7OBA - chains A and I of the 14 polymer chains in the assembly; structure by electron microscopy, 3.10 A resolution.

[Chain A]
Name: DNA-directed RNA polymerase I subunit RPA1
Organism: Homo sapiens
Notes: EC 2.7.7.6
Reference sequence: O95602 (RPA1_HUMAN); numbering as in UniProt (aligned over 1-1720)
Amino-acid sequence (1720 residues; each row starts with the number of its first residue):
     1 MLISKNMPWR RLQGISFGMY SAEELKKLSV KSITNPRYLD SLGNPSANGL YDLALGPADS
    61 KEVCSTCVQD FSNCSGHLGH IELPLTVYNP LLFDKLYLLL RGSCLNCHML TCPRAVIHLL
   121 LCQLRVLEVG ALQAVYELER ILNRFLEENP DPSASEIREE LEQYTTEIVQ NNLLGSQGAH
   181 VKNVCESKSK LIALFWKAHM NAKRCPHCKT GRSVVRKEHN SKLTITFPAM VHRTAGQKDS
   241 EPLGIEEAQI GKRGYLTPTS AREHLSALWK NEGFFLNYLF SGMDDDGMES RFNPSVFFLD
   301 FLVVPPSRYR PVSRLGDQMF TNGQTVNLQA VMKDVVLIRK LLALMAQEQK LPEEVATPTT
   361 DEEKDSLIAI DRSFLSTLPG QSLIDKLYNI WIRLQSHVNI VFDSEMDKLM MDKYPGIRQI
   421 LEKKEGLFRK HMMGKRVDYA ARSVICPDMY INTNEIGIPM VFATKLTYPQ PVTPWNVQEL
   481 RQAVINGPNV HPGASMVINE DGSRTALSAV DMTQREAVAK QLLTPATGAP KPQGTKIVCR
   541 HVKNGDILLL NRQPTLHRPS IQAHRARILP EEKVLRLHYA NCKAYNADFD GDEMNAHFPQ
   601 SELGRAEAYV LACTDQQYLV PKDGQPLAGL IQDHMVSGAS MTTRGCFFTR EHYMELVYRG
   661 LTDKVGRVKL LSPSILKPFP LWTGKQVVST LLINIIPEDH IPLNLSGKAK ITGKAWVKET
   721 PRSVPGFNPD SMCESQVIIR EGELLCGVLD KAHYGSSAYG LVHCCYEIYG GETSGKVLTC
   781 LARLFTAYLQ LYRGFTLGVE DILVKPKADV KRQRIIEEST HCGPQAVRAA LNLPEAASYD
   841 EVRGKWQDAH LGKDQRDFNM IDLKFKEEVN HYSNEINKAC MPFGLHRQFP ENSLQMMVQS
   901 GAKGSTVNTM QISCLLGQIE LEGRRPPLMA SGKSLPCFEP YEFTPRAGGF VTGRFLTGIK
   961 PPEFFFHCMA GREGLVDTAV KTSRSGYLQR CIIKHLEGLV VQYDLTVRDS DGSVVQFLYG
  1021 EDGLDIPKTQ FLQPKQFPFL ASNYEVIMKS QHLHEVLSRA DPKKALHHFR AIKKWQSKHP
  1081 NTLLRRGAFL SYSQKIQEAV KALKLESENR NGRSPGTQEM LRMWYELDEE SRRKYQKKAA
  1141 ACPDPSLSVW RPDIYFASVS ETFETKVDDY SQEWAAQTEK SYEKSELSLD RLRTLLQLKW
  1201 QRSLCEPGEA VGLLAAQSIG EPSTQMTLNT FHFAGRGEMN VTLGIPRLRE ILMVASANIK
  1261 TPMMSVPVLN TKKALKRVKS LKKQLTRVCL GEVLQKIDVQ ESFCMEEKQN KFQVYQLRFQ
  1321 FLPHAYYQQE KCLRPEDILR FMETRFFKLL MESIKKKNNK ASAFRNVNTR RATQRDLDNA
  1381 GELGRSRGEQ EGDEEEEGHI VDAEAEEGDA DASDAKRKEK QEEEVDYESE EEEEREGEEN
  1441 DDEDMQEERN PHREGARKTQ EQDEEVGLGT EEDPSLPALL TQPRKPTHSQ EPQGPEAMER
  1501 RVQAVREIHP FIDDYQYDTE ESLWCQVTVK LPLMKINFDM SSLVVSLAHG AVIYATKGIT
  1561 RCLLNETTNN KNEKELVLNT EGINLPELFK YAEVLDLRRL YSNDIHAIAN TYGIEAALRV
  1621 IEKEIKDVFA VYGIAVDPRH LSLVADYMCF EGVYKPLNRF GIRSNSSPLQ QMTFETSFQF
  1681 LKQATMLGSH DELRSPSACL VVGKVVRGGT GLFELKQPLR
Unresolved in the structure: 1-4, 230-253, 313-321, 355-373, 982-984, 1230-1238, 1361-1364, 1376-1500, 1720
UniProt features mapped onto this chain:
  - region: D403 to G416 (Rudder)
  - binding site (Zn(2+)): C64, C67, C74, H77, C104, C107, C205, C208
  - binding site (DNA): K424, R429, R436, R1249
  - binding site (RNA): R552, D592
  - binding site (Mg(2+)): D588, D590, D592
  - site (NTP recognition and base pairing): P554, G798
  - modified residue (Phosphoserine): S240, S1386
Metal / ion sites: Zn2+ site 1: C64, C67, C74, H77; Zn2+ site 2: C104, C107, C205

[Chain I]
Name: DNA-directed RNA polymerase I subunit RPA12
Organism: Homo sapiens
Reference sequence: Q9P1U0 (RPA12_HUMAN); residues 1-126 here = UniProt positions 1-126
Amino-acid sequence (126 residues; numbered 1 to 126; the number before each row is that of its first residue):
     1 MSVMDLANTC SSFQSDLDFC SDCGSVLPLP GAQDTVTCIR CGFNINVRDF EGKVVKTSVV
    61 FHQLGTAMPM SVEEGPECQG PVVDRRCPRC GHEGMAYHTR QMRSADEGQT VFYTCTNCKF
   121 QEKEDS
Unresolved in the structure: 1-10, 66-76
UniProt features mapped onto this chain:
  - zinc finger: C20 to C41 (C4-type), V83 to K123 (TFIIS-type)
  - motif: D106, E107 (Hairpin)
  - binding site (Zn(2+)): C20, C23, C38, C41, C87, C90, C115, C118
Metal / ion sites: Zn2+ site 1: C20, C23, C38, C41; Zn2+ site 2: C87, C90, C115, C118

[Interface between chain A and chain I]
Pairs across the interface (73; chain A residue first):
  L863(A) - E77(I)
  K866(A) - E77(I)  salt bridge
  E867(A) - E77(I)
  N870(A) - G80(I)
  S873(A) - P81(I)
  N874(A) - P81(I)
  N874(A) - V82(I)  hydrogen bond (side chain-backbone)
  K903(A) - S126(I)  hydrogen bond (backbone-side chain)
  G904(A) - S126(I)  hydrogen bond (backbone-side chain)
  S905(A) - Y113(I)  hydrogen bond
  S905(A) - S126(I)
  T906(A) - V83(I)
  V907(A) - Y97(I)  hydrophobic
  V907(A) - T99(I)
  V907(A) - V111(I)  hydrophobic
  V907(A) - Y113(I)
  N908(A) - Q109(I)  hydrogen bond
  N908(A) - S126(I)
  M910(A) - V83(I)  hydrophobic
  Q911(A) - T99(I)
  Q911(A) - Q109(I)
  G974(A) - Q101(I)
  L975(A) - Q101(I)
  L975(A) - R103(I)
  L975(A) - S104(I)
  L975(A) - A105(I)
  D977(A) - R100(I)  salt bridge
  T978(A) - M102(I)  hydrogen bond (side chain-backbone)
  N1229(A) - R100(I)
  N1229(A) - M102(I)
  G1291(A) - H62(I)  hydrogen bond (backbone-side chain)
  E1292(A) - H62(I)
  L1294(A) - F61(I)
  L1294(A) - H62(I)
  Q1295(A) - V60(I)
  Q1295(A) - F61(I)  hydrogen bond (backbone-backbone)
  Q1295(A) - H62(I)
  Q1295(A) - Q63(I)
  K1296(A) - S58(I)
  K1296(A) - V59(I)
  I1297(A) - T57(I)
  I1297(A) - S58(I)
  I1297(A) - V59(I)  hydrogen bond (backbone-backbone)
  I1297(A) - F61(I)  hydrophobic
  D1298(A) - T57(I)
  D1298(A) - S58(I)  hydrogen bond
  V1299(A) - K56(I)
  V1299(A) - T57(I)  hydrogen bond (backbone-backbone)
  Q1300(A) - V54(I)
  Q1300(A) - V55(I)
  Q1300(A) - K56(I)
  E1301(A) - K53(I)
  E1301(A) - V54(I)
  E1301(A) - V55(I)  hydrogen bond (backbone-backbone)
  S1302(A) - K53(I)
  S1302(A) - V54(I)
  F1303(A) - P30(I)  hydrophobic
  F1303(A) - V47(I)  hydrophobic
  F1303(A) - F50(I)
  M1305(A) - D34(I)
  M1305(A) - V47(I)  hydrophobic
  M1305(A) - R48(I)  hydrogen bond (backbone-side chain)
  K1311(A) - P30(I)
  K1311(A) - G31(I)  hydrogen bond (side chain-backbone)
  K1311(A) - Q33(I)  hydrogen bond (side chain-backbone)
  K1311(A) - V47(I)
  L1322(A) - H62(I)
  Y1326(A) - L64(I)
  Y1326(A) - G65(I)
  S1541(A) - T57(I)
  S1541(A) - V59(I)
  V1545(A) - V59(I)  hydrophobic
  H1549(A) - F61(I)
Other interface residues (no listed pair), chain A (46 interface residues in all): D590, N877, E920, G923, E973, Q1225, L1533, K1535
Other interface residues (no listed pair), chain I (43 interface residues in all): L29, E51, C78, H98, D106, K123

[Overview]
The interface between chain A and chain I involves 46 residues on one side and 43 on the other; the contacts
include 15 hydrogen bonds and 2 salt bridges. Polar pairs include K866(A)-E77(I), D977(A)-R100(I) and
N874(A)-V82(I).
Here chain A is DNA-directed RNA polymerase I subunit RPA1 and chain I is DNA-directed RNA polymerase I
subunit RPA12, both from Homo sapiens. Entry 7OBA (Cryo-EM structure of human RNA Polymerase I in complex with
RRN3) was determined by electron microscopy together with 7OB9 and 7OBB from the same study.
